PDB entry 5WRC | X-ray diffraction, 1.50 A resolution | chain A

== Chain A ==
Protein: Proteinase K
Organism: Engyodontium album
Notes: EC 3.4.21.64
UniProt: P06873 (PRTK_ENGAL); residues 1-279 here correspond to UniProt positions 106-384 (UniProt number = residue number + 105)
Amino-acid sequence (279 residues; row label = number of the first residue in the row):
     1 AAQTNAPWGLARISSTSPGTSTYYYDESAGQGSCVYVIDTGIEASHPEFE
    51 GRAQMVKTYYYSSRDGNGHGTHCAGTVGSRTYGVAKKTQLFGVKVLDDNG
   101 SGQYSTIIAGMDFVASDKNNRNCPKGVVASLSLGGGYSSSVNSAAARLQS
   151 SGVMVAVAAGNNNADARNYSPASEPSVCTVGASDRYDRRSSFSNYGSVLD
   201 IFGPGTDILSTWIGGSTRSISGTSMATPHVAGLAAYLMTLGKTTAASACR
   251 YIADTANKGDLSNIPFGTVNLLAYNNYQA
Differences from the reference sequence: conflict Asp-207 (Ser312 in P06873)
Disulfide bonds: Cys-34/Cys-123, Cys-178/Cys-249
Bound ions: praseodymium ion site 1: Thr-16, Asp-260; praseodymium ion site 2: Pro-175, Val-177, Asp-200
Swiss-Prot annotation at these positions:
  - active site (Charge relay system): Asp-39, His-69, Ser-224
  - binding site (Ca(2+)): Thr-16, Pro-175, Val-177, Asp-200, Asp-260

== Summary ==
Thr-16 and Asp-260 form the praseodymium ion site 1. Pro-175, Val-177 and Asp-200 form the praseodymium ion
site 2. Curated annotation (UniProt) lists 3 active-site residues and 5 Ca2+-binding residues.
Chain A is Proteinase K (Engyodontium album); the structure, Crystal structure of proteinase K from
Engyodontium album, was determined by X-ray diffraction together with 5WRB, 5WR9, 5WRA and 5WR8 from the same
study.
